PDB entry 8UOI | X-ray diffraction, 1.80 A resolution | chain A

[Chain A]
Name: MAP/microtubule affinity-regulating kinase 3
Source organism: Homo sapiens
Notes: EC 2.7.11.1
UniProtKB: P27448 (MARK3_HUMAN); residues 48-370 here = UniProt positions 48-370
Amino-acid sequence (328 residues; each row starts with the number of its first residue):
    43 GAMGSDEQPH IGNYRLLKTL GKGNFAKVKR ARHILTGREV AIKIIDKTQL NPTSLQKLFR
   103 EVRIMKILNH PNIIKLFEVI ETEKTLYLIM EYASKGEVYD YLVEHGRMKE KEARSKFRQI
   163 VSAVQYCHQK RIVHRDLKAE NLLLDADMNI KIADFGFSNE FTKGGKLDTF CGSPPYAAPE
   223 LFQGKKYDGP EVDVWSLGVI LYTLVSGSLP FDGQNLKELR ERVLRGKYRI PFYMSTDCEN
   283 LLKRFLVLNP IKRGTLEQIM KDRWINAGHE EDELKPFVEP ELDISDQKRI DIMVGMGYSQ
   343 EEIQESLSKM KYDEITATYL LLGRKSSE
Not modelled in the structure: 43-50, 205-209, 369-370
Differences from the reference sequence: expression tag (43-47); engineered mutation Leu-62 (Ile in P27448), Arg-72 (Leu in P27448), Ile-116 (Val in P27448), Lys-137 (Gly in P27448), Tyr-141 (Phe in P27448), Glu-146 (Ala in P27448), Lys-205 (Val in P27448)
Ligand contacts: X3Q ((7M)-7-[(4S)-imidazo[1,2-b]pyridazin-3-yl]-1-[(1R)-1-phenylethyl]-3-(piperazin-1-yl)pyrido[3,4-b]pyrazin-2(1H)-one): Leu-62, Gly-63, Val-70, Ala-83, Ile-116, Met-132, Glu-133, Tyr-134, Ala-135, Gly-138, Glu-139, Asp-142, Glu-182, Asn-183, Leu-185, Ala-195, Asp-196
Swiss-Prot annotation at these positions:
  - active site: Asp-178 (Proton acceptor)
  - binding site (ATP): Lys-85
  - modified residue: Thr-211 (Phosphothreonine), Ser-368 (Phosphoserine)
  - mutagenesis: Thr-211 (T211A: Prevents phosphorylation and activation by STK11/LKB1 complex)

[Overview]
Chain A binds compound X3Q. UniProt lists active-site residue Asp-178, ATP-binding residue Lys-85 and one
mutagenesis site.
Chain A is MAP/microtubule affinity-regulating kinase 3 (Homo sapiens); the structure, Crystal structure of
human NUAK1-MARK3 kinase domain chimera bound with small molecule inhibitor #65, was determined by X-ray
diffraction, deposited together with 8UOJ, 8UOH, 8UOK and 8UOL.
